Entry 5IGM (X-ray diffraction, 1.60 A resolution); this record covers chains A and B.

== Chain A (and B) ==
Name: Bromodomain-containing protein 9
From: Homo sapiens
Notes: chain B of this document is another copy of the same molecule, construct and numbering; everything in this record applies to it too
UniProt: Q9H8M2 (BRD9_HUMAN), isoform Q9H8M2-1; residues 130-250 here correspond to UniProt positions 14-134 (UniProt number = residue number - 116)
Sequence (123 residues; each row starts with the number of its first residue):
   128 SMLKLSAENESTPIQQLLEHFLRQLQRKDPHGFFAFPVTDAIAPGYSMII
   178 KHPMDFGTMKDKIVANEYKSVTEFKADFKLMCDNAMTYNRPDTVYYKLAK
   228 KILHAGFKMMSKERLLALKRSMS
Disordered / not traced: 128-137 (chain B: 128-137, 250)
Construct notes: expression tag (128-129)
Residues lining bound ligands: Bromosporine (BMF): Gly159, Phe160, Phe161, Ala162, Phe163, Pro164, Val165, Ile169, Ala170, Tyr173, Ala212, Tyr215, Asn216, Tyr222
From the paper describing this entry:
  - binding site for Bromosporine: Gly159, Asn216

== Interface between chain A and chain B ==
Residue-residue contacts - 35 pairs, chain A then chain B:
  Ser138(A) with His147(B); Gln151(B)
  Pro140(A) with Leu144(B), hydrophobic; His147(B); Leu245(B), hydrophobic
  Ile141(A) with Leu245(B); Ser248(B)
  Gln143(A) with His147(B); Arg150(B)
  Leu144(A) with Pro140(B), hydrophobic; Met249(B), hydrophobic
  His147(A) with Ser138(B); Pro140(B); Gln143(B)
  Arg150(A) with Gln143(B), hydrogen bond
  Lys196(A) with Ser248(B)
  Ser197(A) with Ser248(B)
  Val198(A) with Ser248(B), hydrogen bond (backbone-backbone); Met249(B), hydrophobic
  Arg241(A) with Pro140(B)
  Leu242(A) with Met249(B), hydrophobic
  Leu245(A) with Pro140(B), hydrophobic; Met249(B), hydrophobic
  Lys246(A) with Lys246(B)
  Ser248(A) with Ile141(B); Lys196(B); Ser197(B); Val198(B), hydrogen bond (backbone-backbone)
  Met249(A) with Leu144(B), hydrophobic; Val198(B), hydrophobic; Leu245(B), hydrophobic; Lys246(B)
  Ser250(A) with Ser197(B); Thr199(B), hydrogen bond; Lys246(B), hydrogen bond (backbone-side chain)
Other interface residues (no listed pair), chain A (19 interface residues in all): Thr139, Phe148
Other interface residues (no listed pair), chain B (20 interface residues in all): Thr139, Phe148, Leu242, Arg247

== Summary ==
The interface between chain A and chain B involves 19 residues on one side and 20 on the other; the contacts
include 5 hydrogen bonds. Among the polar pairs are Arg150(A)-Gln143(B), Ser250(A)-Thr199(B) and
Ser250(A)-Lys246(B). Chain A binds Bromosporine. The paper reports a binding site for Bromosporine at
Gly159(A) and Asn216(A).
Chain A and chain B are both Bromodomain-containing protein 9 (Homo sapiens); the structure, Crystal structure
of the bromodomain of human BRD9 in complex with bromosporine (BSP), was determined by X-ray diffraction,
deposited together with 5IGK and 5IGL.
